7NJR - chains N and O of the 20 polymer chains in the assembly; structure by electron microscopy, 2.56 A resolution.

# Chain N (and O)
Protein: ATP synthase subunit c
Organism: Mycolicibacterium smegmatis (strain ATCC 700084 / mc(2)155)
Notes: chain O of this document is another copy of the same molecule, construct and numbering; everything in this record applies to it too
UniProtKB: A0R205 (A0R205_MYCS2); numbering as in UniProt (aligned over 1-86)
Sequence (86 residues; numbered 1 to 86; the number before each row is that of its first residue):
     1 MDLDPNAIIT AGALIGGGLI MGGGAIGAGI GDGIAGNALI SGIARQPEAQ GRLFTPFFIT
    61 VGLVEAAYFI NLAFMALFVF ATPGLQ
Not modelled in the structure: 1-2
From the paper describing this entry:
  - catalytic residues: Glu65 (proposed by the authors, not directly observed)

# How chain N and chain O interact
Contacting residue pairs (73; chain N residue first):
  Pro5(N) - Ala7(O)  hydrophobic
  Ile8(N) - Ala7(O)
  Ile8(N) - Ala11(O)  hydrophobic
  Ile9(N) - Ala7(O)
  Ile9(N) - Leu14(O)
  Gly12(N) - Leu14(O)
  Gly12(N) - Ile15(O)
  Ala13(N) - Leu14(O)
  Gly16(N) - Leu14(O)
  Gly16(N) - Gly18(O)
  Leu19(N) - Ile15(O)
  Leu19(N) - Gly18(O)
  Leu19(N) - Leu19(O)
  Leu19(N) - Gly22(O)
  Ile20(N) - Gly18(O)
  Ile20(N) - Met21(O)  hydrophobic
  Ile20(N) - Gly22(O)
  Gly23(N) - Gly22(O)
  Gly23(N) - Ala25(O)
  Gly23(N) - Ile26(O)
  Gly24(N) - Ala25(O)
  Ile26(N) - Ile26(O)  hydrophobic
  Gly27(N) - Ala25(O)
  Gly27(N) - Gly29(O)
  Ile30(N) - Ile30(O)  hydrophobic
  Gly31(N) - Gly29(O)
  Gly31(N) - Gly33(O)
  Ile34(N) - Gly33(O)
  Ile34(N) - Ile34(O)  hydrophobic
  Ile34(N) - Asn37(O)
  Ala35(N) - Ile40(O)
  Ala38(N) - Asn37(O)
  Ala38(N) - Ile40(O)  hydrophobic
  Leu39(N) - Ile40(O)
  Gly42(N) - Ala44(O)
  Arg45(N) - Arg45(O)
  Gln46(N) - Ala44(O)  hydrogen bond (side chain-backbone)
  Gln46(N) - Arg45(O)  hydrogen bond
  Arg52(N) - Ile43(O)  hydrogen bond (side chain-backbone)
  Arg52(N) - Pro47(O)
  Arg52(N) - Gln50(O)
  Leu53(N) - Ile40(O)
  Leu53(N) - Ala44(O)  hydrophobic
  Pro56(N) - Ile43(O)  hydrophobic
  Phe57(N) - Ile40(O)  hydrophobic
  Thr60(N) - Asp32(O)
  Thr60(N) - Gly33(O)
  Thr60(N) - Gly36(O)
  Leu63(N) - Asp32(O)
  Leu63(N) - Val61(O)  hydrophobic
  Leu63(N) - Glu65(O)
  Val64(N) - Gly29(O)
  Val64(N) - Asp32(O)
  Val64(N) - Gly33(O)
  Ala67(N) - Tyr68(O)
  Ile70(N) - Tyr68(O)
  Asn71(N) - Met21(O)  hydrogen bond (side chain-backbone)
  Asn71(N) - Ala25(O)
  Asn71(N) - Tyr68(O)  hydrogen bond
  Phe74(N) - Met21(O)  hydrophobic
  Phe74(N) - Leu72(O)  hydrophobic
  Phe74(N) - Met75(O)  hydrophobic
  Leu77(N) - Phe80(O)  hydrophobic
  Phe78(N) - Leu14(O)
  Phe78(N) - Gly18(O)
  Phe78(N) - Val79(O)  hydrophobic
  Thr82(N) - Leu14(O)
  Pro83(N) - Thr10(O)
  Pro83(N) - Leu14(O)
  Gly84(N) - Thr10(O)
  Gln86(N) - Asp4(O)  hydrogen bond
  Gln86(N) - Asn6(O)
  Gln86(N) - Ala7(O)
Also at the interface, not in a pair above, chain N (41 interface residues in all): Leu3, Ile15, Ser41
Also at the interface, not in a pair above, chain O (40 interface residues in all): Leu3, Ile8, Gly17, Ala28, Leu39, Ser41, Gln46

# In short
The interface between chain N and chain O involves 41 residues on one side and 40 on the other; the contacts
include 6 hydrogen bonds. Among the polar pairs are Gln46(N)-Ala44(O), Gln46(N)-Arg45(O) and
Arg52(N)-Ile43(O). From the paper: the catalytic residue Glu65(N).
Both chains are ATP synthase subunit c (Mycolicibacterium smegmatis (strain ATCC 700084 / mc(2)155)). Entry
7NJR (Mycobacterium smegmatis ATP synthase state 3b) was determined by electron microscopy, deposited together
with 7NJK, 7NJL, 7NJM, 7NJN, 7NJO, 7NJP and 20 further entries.
